PDB entry 6RI9 | electron microscopy, 3.70 A resolution | chains D and E of the 8 polymer chains in the assembly

# Chain D
Molecule: DNA-directed RNA polymerase subunit beta'
From: Escherichia coli (strain K12)
Notes: EC 2.7.7.6
UniProtKB: P0A8T7 (RPOC_ECOLI); numbering as in UniProt (aligned over 1-1407)
Chain sequence (1407 residues; row label = number of the first residue in the row):
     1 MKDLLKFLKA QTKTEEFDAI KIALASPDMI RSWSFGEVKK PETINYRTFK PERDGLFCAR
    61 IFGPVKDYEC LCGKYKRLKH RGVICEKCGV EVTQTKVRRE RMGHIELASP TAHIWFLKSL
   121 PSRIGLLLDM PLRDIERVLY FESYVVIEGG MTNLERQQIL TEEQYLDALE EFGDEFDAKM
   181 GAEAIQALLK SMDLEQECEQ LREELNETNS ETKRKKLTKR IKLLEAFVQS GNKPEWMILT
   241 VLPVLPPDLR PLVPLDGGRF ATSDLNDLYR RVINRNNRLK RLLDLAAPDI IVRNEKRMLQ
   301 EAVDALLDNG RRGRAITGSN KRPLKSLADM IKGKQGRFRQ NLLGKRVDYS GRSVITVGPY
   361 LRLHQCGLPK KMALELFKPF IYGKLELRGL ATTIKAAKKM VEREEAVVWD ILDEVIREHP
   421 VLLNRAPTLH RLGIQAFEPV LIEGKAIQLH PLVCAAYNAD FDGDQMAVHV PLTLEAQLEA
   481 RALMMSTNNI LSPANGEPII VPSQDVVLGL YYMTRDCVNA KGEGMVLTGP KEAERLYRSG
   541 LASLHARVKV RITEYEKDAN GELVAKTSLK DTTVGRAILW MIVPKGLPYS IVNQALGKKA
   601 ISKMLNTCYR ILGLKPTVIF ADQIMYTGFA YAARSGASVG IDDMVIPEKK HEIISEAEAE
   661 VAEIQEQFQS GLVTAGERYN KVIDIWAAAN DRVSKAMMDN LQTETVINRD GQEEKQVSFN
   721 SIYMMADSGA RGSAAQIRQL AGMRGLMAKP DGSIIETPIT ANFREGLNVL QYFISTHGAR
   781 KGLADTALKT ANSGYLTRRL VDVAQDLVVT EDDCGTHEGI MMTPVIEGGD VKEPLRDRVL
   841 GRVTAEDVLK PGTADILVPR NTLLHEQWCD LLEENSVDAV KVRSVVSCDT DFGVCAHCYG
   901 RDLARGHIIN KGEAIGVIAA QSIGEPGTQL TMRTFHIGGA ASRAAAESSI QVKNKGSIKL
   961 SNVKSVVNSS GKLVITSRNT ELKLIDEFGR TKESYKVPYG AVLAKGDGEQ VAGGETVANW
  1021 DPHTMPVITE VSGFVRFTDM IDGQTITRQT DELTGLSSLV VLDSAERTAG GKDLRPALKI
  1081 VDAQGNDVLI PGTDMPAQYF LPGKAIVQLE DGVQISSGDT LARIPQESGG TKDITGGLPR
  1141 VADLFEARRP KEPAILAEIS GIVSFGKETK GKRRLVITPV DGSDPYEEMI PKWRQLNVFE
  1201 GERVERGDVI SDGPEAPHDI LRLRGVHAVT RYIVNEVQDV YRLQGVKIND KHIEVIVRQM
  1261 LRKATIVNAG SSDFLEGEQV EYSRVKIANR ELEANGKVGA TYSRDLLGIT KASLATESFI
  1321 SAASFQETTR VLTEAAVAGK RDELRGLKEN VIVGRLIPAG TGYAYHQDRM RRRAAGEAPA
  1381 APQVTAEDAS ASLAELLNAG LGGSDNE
Not modelled in the structure: 1-15, 936-947, 1125-1134, 1374-1407
Metal / ion sites: Zn2+ site 1: Cys72, Cys85, Cys88; Mg2+: Asp462, Asp464 (shared with 2 residues of chain R); Zn2+ site 2: Cys814, Cys888, Cys895, Cys898
Curated features (UniProtKB/Swiss-Prot):
  - binding site (Zn(2+)): Cys70, Cys72, Cys85, Cys88, Cys814, Cys888, Cys895, Cys898
  - binding site (Mg(2+)): Asp460, Asp462, Asp464
  - modified residue: Lys983 (N6-acetyllysine)
  - mutagenesis: Gln504 (Q504P: Resistant to antibiotics salinamide A and B), Asn690 (N690D: Resistant to antibiotics salinamide A and B), Met697 (M697V: Resistant to antibiotics salinamide A and B), Ala735 (A735T: Resistant to antibiotics salinamide A and B), Arg738 (R738C/H/P/S: Resistant to antibiotics salinamide A and B), Ala748 (A748E: Resistant to antibiotics salinamide A and B), Pro758 (P758S/T: Resistant to antibiotics salinamide A and B), Phe763 (F763C: Resistant to antibiotics salinamide A and B), Ser775 (S775A: Resistant to antibiotics salinamide A and B), Ala779 (A779T/V: Resistant to antibiotics salinamide A and B), Arg780 (R780C: Resistant to antibiotics salinamide A and B), Gly782 (G782A/C: Resistant to antibiotics salinamide A and B), 1 further mutagenesis entry in UniProt
What the authors report for this chain:
  - Mg2+ coordination: Asp460, Asp462, Asp464

# Chain E
Molecule: DNA-directed RNA polymerase subunit omega
From: Escherichia coli (strain K12)
Notes: EC 2.7.7.6
UniProtKB: P0A800 (RPOZ_ECOLI); residue numbers follow UniProt; this construct covers 1-91
Chain sequence (91 residues; each row starts with the number of its first residue):
     1 MARVTVQDAV EKIGNRFDLV LVAARRARQM QVGGKDPLVP EENDKTTVIA LREIEEGLIN
    61 NQILDVRERQ EQQEQEAAEL QAVTAIAEGR R
Not modelled in the structure: 1, 75-91

# Chain D / chain E interface
Pairs across the interface - 36 pairs, chain D then chain E:
  His364(D) - Val4(E)
  Glu414(D) - Lys45(E)
  Val415(D) - Lys45(E)
  Arg417(D) - Glu42(E)  hydrogen bond (side chain-backbone)
  Arg417(D) - Asn43(E)  hydrogen bond (side chain-backbone)
  Arg417(D) - Asp44(E)  salt bridge
  Glu418(D) - Lys45(E)
  Glu418(D) - Val48(E)
  Leu474(D) - Ala27(E)  hydrophobic
  Leu474(D) - Gln31(E)
  Leu474(D) - Thr47(E)
  Glu475(D) - Arg28(E)  salt bridge
  Gln477(D) - Thr47(E)  hydrogen bond
  Leu478(D) - Ala23(E)  hydrophobic
  Leu478(D) - Ala24(E)
  Leu478(D) - Thr47(E)
  Leu478(D) - Leu51(E)  hydrophobic
  Glu479(D) - Val20(E)
  Arg481(D) - Arg3(E)
  Arg481(D) - Leu51(E)
  Ala482(D) - Arg16(E)  hydrogen bond (backbone-side chain)
  Ala482(D) - Val20(E)  hydrophobic
  Leu483(D) - Arg16(E)
  Met485(D) - Val4(E)
  Thr487(D) - Val4(E)
  Thr487(D) - Thr5(E)
  Asn488(D) - Arg16(E)
  Leu614(D) - Gln7(E)
  Lys615(D) - Thr5(E)
  Lys615(D) - Asp8(E)  salt bridge
  Arg905(D) - Arg16(E)
  Asn910(D) - Asn15(E)
  Gly1360(D) - Phe17(E)
  Thr1361(D) - Phe17(E)
  Thr1361(D) - Leu21(E)
  Ala1364(D) - Leu21(E)  hydrophobic
Other interface residues (no listed pair), chain D (25 interface residues in all): Glu438, Thr473
Other interface residues (no listed pair), chain E (25 interface residues in all): Ala2, Val6, Gly14

# Overview
Chain D and chain E each contribute 25 residues to their interface; the contacts include 4 hydrogen bonds and
3 salt bridges. Among the polar pairs are Arg417(D)-Asp44(E), Glu475(D)-Arg28(E) and Lys615(D)-Asp8(E). From
UniProt: 8 Zn2+-binding residues, 3 Mg2+-binding residues and 13 mutagenesis sites on chain D. From the paper:
Mg2+ coordination by Asp460(D), Asp462(D) and Asp464(D).
Here chain D is DNA-directed RNA polymerase subunit beta' and chain E is DNA-directed RNA polymerase subunit
omega, both from Escherichia coli (strain K12). Entry 6RI9 (Cryo-EM structure of E. coli RNA polymerase
backtracked elongation complex in non-swiveled state) was determined by electron microscopy together with
6RH3, 6RI7, 6RIN and 6RIP from the same study.
